PDB entry 3K0A | X-ray diffraction, 3.00 A resolution | chains E and F of the 6 polymer chains in the assembly

# Chain E (and F)
Name: Circadian clock protein kinase KaiC
From: Synechococcus elongatus PCC 7942
Notes: EC 2.7.11.1; chain F of this document is another copy of the same molecule, construct and numbering; everything in this record applies to it too
Reference sequence: Q79PF4 (KAIC_SYNE7); residue numbers follow UniProt; this construct covers 1-519
Amino-acid sequence (519 residues; each row starts with the number of its first residue):
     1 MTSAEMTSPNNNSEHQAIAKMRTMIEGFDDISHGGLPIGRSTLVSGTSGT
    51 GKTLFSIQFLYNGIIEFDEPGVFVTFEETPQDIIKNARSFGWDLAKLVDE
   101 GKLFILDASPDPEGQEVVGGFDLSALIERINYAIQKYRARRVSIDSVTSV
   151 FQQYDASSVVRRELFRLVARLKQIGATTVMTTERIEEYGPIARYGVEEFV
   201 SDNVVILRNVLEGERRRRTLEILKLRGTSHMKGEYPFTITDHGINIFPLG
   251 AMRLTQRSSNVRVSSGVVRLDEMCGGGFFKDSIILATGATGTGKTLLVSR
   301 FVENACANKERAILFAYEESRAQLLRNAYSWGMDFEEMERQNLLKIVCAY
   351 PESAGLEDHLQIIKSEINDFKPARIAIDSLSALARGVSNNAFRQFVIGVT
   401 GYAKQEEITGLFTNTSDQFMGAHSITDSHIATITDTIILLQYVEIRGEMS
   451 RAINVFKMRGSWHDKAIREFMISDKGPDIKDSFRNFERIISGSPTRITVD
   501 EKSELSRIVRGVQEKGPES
Unresolved in the structure: 1-13, 506-519 (chain F: 1-13)
Differences from the reference sequence: engineered mutation Ala-431 (Ser in Q79PF4)
Modified positions: Thr-432 (phosphothreonine; TPO)
Ion coordination: Mg2+ site 1: Thr-53, Asp-145 (together with ATP); Mg2+ site 2: Glu-318 (together with ATP)
Residues lining bound ligands:
  - ATP (adenosine-5'-triphosphate), molecule 1: Thr-47, Ser-48, Gly-49, Thr-50, Gly-51, Lys-52, Thr-53, Leu-54, Glu-78, Ser-89, Phe-90, Asp-145, Arg-218, Ile-239, Thr-240, Asp-241
  - ATP, molecule 2: Phe-199, Leu-223, Lys-224, Leu-225, Arg-226, Gly-227, Thr-228, Ser-229, His-230, Lys-232
  - ATP, molecule 3: Thr-290, Gly-291, Thr-292, Gly-293, Lys-294, Thr-295, Leu-296, Glu-318, Ser-330, Trp-331, Tyr-442, Arg-451, Ile-472, Ser-473, Asp-474
  - ATP, molecule 4: Thr-432, Phe-456, Lys-457, Met-458, Arg-459, Gly-460, Ser-461, Trp-462, His-463, Lys-465
Curated features (UniProtKB/Swiss-Prot):
  - region: Gln-115 to Asp-122 (B-loop, required to bind KaiB and SasA), Pro-248 to Asn-260 (Linker), Arg-488 to Ile-497 (A-loop, interacts with KaiA)
  - active site: Glu-77 (Proton acceptor in CI (KaiC 1)), Glu-318 (Proton acceptor in CII (KaiC 2))
  - binding site (ATP): Gly-49, Thr-50, Gly-51, Lys-52, Thr-53, Leu-54, Ser-89, Lys-224, Leu-225, Arg-226, Thr-228, His-230, Thr-240, Asp-241, Thr-290, Gly-291, Thr-292, Gly-293, Lys-294, Thr-295 and 9 more in UniProt
  - binding site (Mg(2+)): Thr-53, Thr-295, Glu-318
  - modified residue: Thr-432 (Phosphothreonine)

# Chain E / chain F interface
Pairs across the interface - 130 pairs, chain E then chain F:
  Ser-48(E) with Glu-198(F), hydrogen bond (side chain-backbone); Phe-199(F); Lys-224(F)
  Gly-49(E) with Lys-224(F)
  Glu-77(E) with Arg-161(F), salt bridge; Phe-165(F); Phe-199(F); Arg-226(F), salt bridge
  Glu-78(E) with Arg-226(F)
  Asp-82(E) with Arg-40(F), salt bridge; Lys-172(F), salt bridge
  Lys-85(E) with Ala-17(F); Ile-18(F)
  Asn-86(E) with Ile-18(F); Arg-40(F), hydrogen bond; Arg-226(F); Gly-227(F), hydrogen bond (side chain-backbone)
  Arg-88(E) with Ala-17(F)
  Ser-89(E) with Ala-17(F); Gly-227(F), hydrogen bond (side chain-backbone)
  Pro-110(E) with Phe-165(F)
  Pro-112(E) with Arg-166(F); Ala-169(F), hydrophobic; Gln-173(F)
  Glu-113(E) with Arg-166(F), hydrogen bond (backbone-side chain)
  Ser-149(E) with Arg-161(F)
  Gln-152(E) with Ser-158(F); Arg-161(F); Val-196(F)
  Gln-153(E) with Ser-158(F), hydrogen bond (backbone-side chain); Arg-162(F), hydrogen bond (backbone-side chain)
  Tyr-154(E) with Ser-158(F)
  Glu-183(E) with Arg-161(F), salt bridge; Phe-199(F)
  Arg-184(E) with Phe-199(F)
  Arg-193(E) with Gly-195(F), hydrogen bond (side chain-backbone); Val-196(F); Phe-199(F)
  Leu-211(E) with Tyr-188(F), hydrophobic; Glu-234(F)
  Gly-213(E) with Glu-234(F)
  Glu-214(E) with Arg-217(F), salt bridge; Thr-219(F); Gly-233(F); Glu-234(F), hydrogen bond (backbone-backbone); Gln-394(F)
  Arg-215(E) with Lys-232(F), hydrogen bond (side chain-backbone); Glu-234(F), hydrogen bond (side chain-backbone); Tyr-235(F), hydrogen bond
  Arg-216(E) with Arg-208(F); Glu-221(F), salt bridge; Leu-223(F); Gly-233(F)
  Thr-290(E) with Ala-431(F), hydrogen bond (side chain-backbone); Phe-456(F); Lys-457(F)
  Glu-318(E) with Thr-432(F)
  Glu-319(E) with Leu-254(F); Arg-459(F), salt bridge
  Ser-320(E) with Leu-254(F)
  Arg-321(E) with Leu-254(F), hydrogen bond (side chain-backbone); Thr-255(F), hydrogen bond
  Ala-322(E) with Gln-256(F); Ser-258(F)
  Gln-323(E) with Ser-258(F); Lys-404(F); Asp-435(F), hydrogen bond; Arg-459(F)
  Arg-326(E) with Ser-258(F), hydrogen bond; Ser-259(F), hydrogen bond (side chain-backbone); Asn-260(F); Phe-279(F); Asp-281(F); Gly-460(F)
  Asn-327(E) with Arg-459(F); Gly-460(F), hydrogen bond (side chain-backbone)
  Cys-348(E) with Leu-254(F)
  Ala-349(E) with Leu-254(F)
  Tyr-350(E) with Met-252(F); Arg-253(F); Leu-254(F), hydrophobic; Gln-256(F), hydrogen bond; Ile-397(F), hydrophobic; Gly-401(F)
  Glu-352(E) with Gly-250(F); Ile-397(F)
  Ser-353(E) with Gly-250(F)
  Ser-379(E) with Thr-432(F)
  Ser-381(E) with Thr-432(F)
  Ala-382(E) with Thr-432(F)
  Arg-385(E) with Arg-393(F); Ile-397(F); Thr-432(F); Ile-433(F)
  Gly-386(E) with Asn-390(F); Arg-393(F)
  Thr-415(E) with Thr-432(F)
  Asp-417(E) with Ser-424(F); Thr-426(F); His-429(F), salt bridge
  Gln-418(E) with His-423(F); Ser-424(F)
  Phe-419(E) with Ala-422(F); His-423(F); Ser-424(F); Ile-425(F), hydrophobic; Phe-456(F), hydrophobic
  Met-420(E) with His-423(F); Ile-490(F), hydrophobic
  Tyr-442(E) with Phe-456(F), hydrophobic
  Glu-444(E) with Phe-486(F); Glu-487(F); Arg-488(F), hydrogen bond (side chain-backbone); Ile-489(F), hydrogen bond (side chain-backbone); Ile-490(F), hydrogen bond (side chain-backbone)
  Arg-446(E) with Arg-484(F)
  Gly-447(E) with Ala-466(F); Ile-467(F), hydrogen bond (backbone-backbone); Ser-482(F); Phe-483(F); Ile-489(F)
  Glu-448(E) with Lys-465(F); Ala-466(F)
  Met-449(E) with Lys-465(F), hydrogen bond (backbone-backbone); Ile-467(F), hydrophobic; Ile-490(F), hydrophobic
  Arg-451(E) with Lys-465(F)
  Pro-494(E) with Glu-487(F)
  Thr-495(E) with Glu-487(F)
  Arg-496(E) with Glu-487(F), hydrogen bond (backbone-side chain)
Also at the interface, not in a pair above, chain E (69 interface residues in all): Thr-47, Thr-148, Ile-185, Asn-209, Arg-218, Gly-291, Ala-316, Tyr-317, Ser-330, Trp-331, Ser-493
Also at the interface, not in a pair above, chain F (77 interface residues in all): Ser-157, Arg-170, Pro-190, Val-204, Thr-228, Arg-257, Asn-454

# Summary
Chain E and chain F form an interface of 69 and 77 residues respectively; the contacts include 26 hydrogen
bonds and 9 salt bridges. Among the polar pairs are Glu-77(E)/Arg-161(F), Glu-77(E)/Arg-226(F) and
Asp-82(E)/Arg-40(F). Bound to chain E: 4 copies of ATP.
Both chains are Circadian clock protein kinase KaiC (Synechococcus elongatus PCC 7942). Entry 3K0A (Crystal
structure of the phosphorylation-site mutant S431A of the KaiC circadian clock protein) was determined by
X-ray diffraction together with 3JZM, 3K09, 3K0C, 3K0E and 3K0F from the same study.
